7PY5 - chains R and C of the 10 polymer chains in the assembly; structure by electron microscopy, 3.90 A resolution.

Chain R:
Molecule: 14-nt RNA strand
Sequence (14 nucleotides; row label = number of the first residue in the row):
     1 GAGUCCGCGGCGCG
Not modelled in the structure: 1-3
Metal / ion sites: Mg2+: G14 (shared with 2 residues of chain D)

Chain C:
Molecule: DNA-directed RNA polymerase subunit beta
Source organism: Escherichia coli
Notes: EC 2.7.7.6
UniProt: P0A8V4 (RPOB_ECO57); residue numbers follow UniProt; this construct covers 1-1342
Sequence (1342 residues; row label = number of the first residue in the row):
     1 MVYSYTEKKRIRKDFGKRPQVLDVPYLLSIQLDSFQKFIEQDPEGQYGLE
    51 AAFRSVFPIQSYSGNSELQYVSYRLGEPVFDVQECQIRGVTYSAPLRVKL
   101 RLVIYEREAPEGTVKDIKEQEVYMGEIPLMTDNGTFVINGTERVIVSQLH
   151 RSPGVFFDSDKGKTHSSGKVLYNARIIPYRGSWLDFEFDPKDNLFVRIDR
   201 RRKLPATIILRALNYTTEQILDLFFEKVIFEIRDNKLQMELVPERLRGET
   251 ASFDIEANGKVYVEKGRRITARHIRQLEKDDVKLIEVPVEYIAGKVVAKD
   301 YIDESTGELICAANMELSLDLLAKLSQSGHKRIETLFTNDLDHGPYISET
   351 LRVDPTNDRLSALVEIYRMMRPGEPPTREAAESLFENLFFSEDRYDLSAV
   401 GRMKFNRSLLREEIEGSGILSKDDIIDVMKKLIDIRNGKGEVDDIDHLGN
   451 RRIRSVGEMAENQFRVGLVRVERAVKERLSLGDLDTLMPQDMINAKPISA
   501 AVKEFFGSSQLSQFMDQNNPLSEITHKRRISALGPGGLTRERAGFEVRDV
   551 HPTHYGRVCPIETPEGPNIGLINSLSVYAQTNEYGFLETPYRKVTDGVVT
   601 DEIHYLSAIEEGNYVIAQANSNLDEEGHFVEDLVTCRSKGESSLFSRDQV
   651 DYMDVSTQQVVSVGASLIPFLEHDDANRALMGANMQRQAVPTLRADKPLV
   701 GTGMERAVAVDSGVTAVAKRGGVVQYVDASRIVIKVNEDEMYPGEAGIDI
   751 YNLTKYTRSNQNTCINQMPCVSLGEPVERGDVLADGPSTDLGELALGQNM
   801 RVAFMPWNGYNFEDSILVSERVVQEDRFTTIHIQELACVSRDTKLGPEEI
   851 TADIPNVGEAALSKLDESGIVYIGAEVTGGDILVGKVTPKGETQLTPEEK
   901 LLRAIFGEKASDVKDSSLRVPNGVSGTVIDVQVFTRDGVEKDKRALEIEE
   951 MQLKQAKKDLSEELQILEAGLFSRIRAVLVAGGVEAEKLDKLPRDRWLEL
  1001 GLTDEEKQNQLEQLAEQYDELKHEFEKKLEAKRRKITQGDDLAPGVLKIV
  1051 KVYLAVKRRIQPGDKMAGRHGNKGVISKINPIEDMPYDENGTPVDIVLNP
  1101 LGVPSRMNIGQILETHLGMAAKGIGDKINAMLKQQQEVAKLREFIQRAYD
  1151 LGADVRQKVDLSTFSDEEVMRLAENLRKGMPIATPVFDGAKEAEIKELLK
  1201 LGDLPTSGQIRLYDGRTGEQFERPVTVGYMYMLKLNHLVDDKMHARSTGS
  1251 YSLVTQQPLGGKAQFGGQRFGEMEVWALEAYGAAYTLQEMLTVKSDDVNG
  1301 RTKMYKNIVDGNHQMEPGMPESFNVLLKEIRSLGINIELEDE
Not modelled in the structure: 1
Curated features (UniProtKB/Swiss-Prot):
  - modified residue (N6-acetyllysine): Lys1022, Lys1200

Chain R / chain C interface:
Contacting residue pairs - 25 pairs, chain R then chain C:
  C5(R) - Leu1259(C)  sugar contact
  C5(R) - Gln1264(C)  hydrogen bond to the phosphate
  C6(R) - Ser1252(C)  phosphate contact
  G9(R) - Ser509(C)  sugar contact
  G9(R) - Gln510(C)  sugar contact
  G10(R) - Gln510(C)  phosphate contact
  G10(R) - Gln513(C)  hydrogen bond to the sugar
  G10(R) - Arg540(C)  salt bridge to the phosphate
  C11(R) - Gln513(C)  sugar contact
  C11(R) - Leu533(C)  phosphate contact
  C11(R) - Arg540(C)  salt bridge to the phosphate
  G12(R) - Pro564(C)  phosphate contact
  G12(R) - Asn568(C)  phosphate contact
  G12(R) - Arg687(C)  salt bridge to the phosphate
  G12(R) - Gln688(C)  hydrogen bond to the phosphate
  G12(R) - His1237(C)  sugar contact
  C13(R) - Glu565(C)  phosphate contact
  C13(R) - Asn684(C)  phosphate contact
  C13(R) - Gln688(C)  phosphate contact
  C13(R) - Lys1065(C)  hydrogen bond to the phosphate
  C13(R) - His1237(C)  sugar contact
  G14(R) - Glu565(C)  phosphate contact
  G14(R) - Met685(C)  phosphate contact
  G14(R) - Lys1065(C)  salt bridge to the phosphate
  G14(R) - Lys1073(C)  salt bridge to the phosphate
Other interface residues (no listed pair), chain R (9 interface residues in all): U4
Other interface residues (no listed pair), chain C (21 interface residues in all): Ile572, Ser1250, Tyr1251

In short:
The interface between chain R and chain C involves 9 residues on one side and 21 on the other, with 4 hydrogen
bonds and 5 salt bridges. Polar contacts include G10(R)-Gln513(C), C5(R)-Gln1264(C) and G12(R)-Gln688(C).
Chain R is a 14-nt RNA strand and chain C is DNA-directed RNA polymerase subunit beta (Escherichia coli); the
structure, CryoEM structure of E.coli RNA polymerase elongation complex bound to NusA and NusG (the consensus
NusA-NusG-EC), was determined by electron microscopy (same publication as 7PY0, 7PY1, 7PY3, 7PY6, 7PY7, 7PY8
and 4 further entries).
